PDB entry 4KB4 | X-ray diffraction, 2.25 A resolution | chain A

# Chain A
Name: Ribosome-recycling factor
Organism: Mycobacterium tuberculosis
UniProt: P66734 (RRF_MYCTU); residue numbers follow UniProt; this construct covers 1-185
Sequence (185 residues; each row starts with the number of its first residue):
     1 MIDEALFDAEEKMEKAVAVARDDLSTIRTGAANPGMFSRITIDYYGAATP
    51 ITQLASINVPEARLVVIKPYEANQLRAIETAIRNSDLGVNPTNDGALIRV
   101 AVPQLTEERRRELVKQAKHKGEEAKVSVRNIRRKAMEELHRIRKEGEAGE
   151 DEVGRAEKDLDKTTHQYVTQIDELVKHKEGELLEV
Unresolved in the structure: 1
Differences from the reference sequence: engineered mutation Ala31 (Arg in P66734)
Metal / ion sites: Cd2+ site 1: Met136, His140, Glu157; Cd2+ site 2: Asp161, His165
Reported in the primary citation:
  - conformationally variable residues (domain motion): Glu184
  - mutagenesis - R39G, R109A: unchanged growth in response to MfEF-G
  - mutagenesis - R39G/R109A: decreased growth in response to MfEF-G
  - mutagenesis - R39G/R109A: unchanged growth in response to EcEF-G

# Overview
The Cd2+ site 1 is built by Met136, His140 and Glu157. Asp161 and His165 form the Cd2+ site 2. The paper
reports that R39G/R109A reduce growth in response to MfEF-G; conformational variability at Glu184; 3
substitutions were tested in all.
Chain A is Ribosome-recycling factor (Mycobacterium tuberculosis); the structure, Crystal structure of
ribosome recycling factor mutant R31A from Mycobacterium tuberculosis, was determined by X-ray diffraction
(same publication as 4KAW, 4KB2, 4KC6 and 4KDD).
